Entry 5N7W (X-ray diffraction, 1.96 A resolution); this record covers chains L and X of the 6 polymer chains in the assembly.

== Chain L ==
Name: Antibody Fragment Light Chain
From: Homo sapiens
Notes: antibody fragment or engineered binder
Amino-acid sequence (214 residues; row label = number of the first residue in the row):
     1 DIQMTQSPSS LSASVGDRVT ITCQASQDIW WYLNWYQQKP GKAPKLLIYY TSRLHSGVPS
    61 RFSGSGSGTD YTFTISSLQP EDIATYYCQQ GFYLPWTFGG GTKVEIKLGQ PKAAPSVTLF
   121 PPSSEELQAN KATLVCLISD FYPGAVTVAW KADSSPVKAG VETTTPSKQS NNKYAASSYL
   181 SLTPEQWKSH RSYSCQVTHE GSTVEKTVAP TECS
Unresolved in the structure: 212-214
Disulfides: Cys23-Cys88, Cys136-Cys195

== Chain X ==
Name: Interleukin-17A
From: Homo sapiens
UniProt: Q16552 (IL17_HUMAN); residues -22 to 132 here correspond to UniProt positions 1-155 (UniProt number = residue number + 23)
Amino-acid sequence (155 residues; each row starts with the number of its first residue; numbers below 1 keep their minus sign (Met-22 is residue -22)):
   -22 MTPGKTSLVS LLLLLSLEAI VKAGITIPRN PGCPNSEDKN FPRTVMVNLN IHNRNTNTNP
    38 KRSSDYYNRS TSPWNLHRNE DPERYPSVIW EAKCRHLGCI NADGNVDYHM NSVPIQQEIL
    98 VLRREPPHCP NSFRLEKILV SVGCTCVTPI VHHVA
Unresolved in the structure: -22 to 6, 29-40, 127-132
Disulfides: Cys10-Cys106, Cys71-Cys121, Cys76-Cys123

== Chain L / chain X interface ==
Contacting residue pairs - 23 pairs, chain L then chain X:
  Gln27(L) with Ile28(X)
  Asp28(L) with Tyr62(X)
  Trp30(L) with Leu26(X), hydrophobic; Tyr62(X), hydrophobic
  Trp31(L) with Pro59(X); Glu60(X); Arg101(X); Phe110(X), hydrophobic
  Tyr32(L) with Pro107(X)
  Tyr49(L) with Pro8(X)
  Tyr50(L) with Arg101(X), hydrogen bond; His105(X); Cys106(X); Pro107(X)
  Arg53(L) with Gly9(X), hydrogen bond (side chain-backbone); Cys10(X), hydrogen bond; Pro104(X), hydrogen bond (side chain-backbone); His105(X), hydrogen bond (side chain-backbone); Cys106(X)
  Ser67(L) with Pro59(X)
  Phe92(L) with Leu26(X), hydrophobic; Asn27(X)
  Tyr93(L) with Ile28(X)

== In short ==
11 residues of chain L face 15 of chain X across their interface, with 5 hydrogen bonds. Polar contacts
include Tyr50(L)-Arg101(X), Arg53(L)-Gly9(X) and Arg53(L)-Cys10(X).
Here chain L is Antibody Fragment Light Chain and chain X is Interleukin-17A, both from Homo sapiens. Entry
5N7W (Computationally designed functional antibody) was determined by X-ray diffraction.
